Entry 5XYU (electron microscopy, 3.45 A resolution); this record covers chains A and N of the 20 polymer chains in the assembly.

[Chain A]
Molecule: 16S RNA
From: Mycobacterium smegmatis (strain ATCC 700084 / mc(2)155)
Sequence (1528 nucleotides; row label = number of the first residue in the row):
     1 UUUUUGUUUG GAGAGUUUGA UCCUGGCUCA GGACGAACGC UGGCGGCGUG CUUAACACAU
    61 GCAAGUCGAA CGGAAAGGCC CUUUCGGGGG UACUCGAGUG GCGAACGGGU GAGUAACACG
   121 UGGGUGAUCU GCCCUGCACU UUGGGAUAAG CCUGGGAAAC UGGGUCUAAU ACCGAAUACA
   181 CCCUGCUGGU CGCAUGGCCU GGUAGGGGAA AGCUUUUGCG GUGUGGGAUG GGCCCGCGGC
   241 CUAUCAGCUU GUUGGUGGGG UGAUGGCCUA CCAAGGCGAC GACGGGUAGC CGGCCUGAGA
   301 GGGUGACCGG CCACACUGGG ACUGAGAUAC GGCCCAGACU CCUACGGGAG GCAGCAGUGG
   361 GGAAUAUUGC ACAAUGGGCG CAAGCCUGAU GCAGCGACGC CGCGUGAGGG AUGACGGCCU
   421 UCGGGUUGUA AACCUCUUUC AGCACAGACG AAGCGCAAGU GACGGUAUGU GCAGAAGAAG
   481 GACCGGCCAA CUACGUGCCA GCAGCCGCGG UAAUACGUAG GGUCCGAGCG UUGUCCGGAA
   541 UUACUGGGCG UAAAGAGCUC GUAGGUGGUU UGUCGCGUUG UUCGUGAAAA CUCACAGCUU
   601 AACUGUGGGC GUGCGGGCGA UACGGGCAGA CUAGAGUACU GCAGGGGAGA CUGGAAUUCC
   661 UGGUGUAGCG GUGGAAUGCG CAGAUAUCAG GAGGAACACC GGUGGCGAAG GCGGGUCUCU
   721 GGGCAGUAAC UGACGCUGAG GAGCGAAAGC GUGGGGAGCG AACAGGAUUA GAUACCCUGG
   781 UAGUCCACGC CGUAAACGGU GGGUACUAGG UGUGGGUUUC CUUCCUUGGG AUCCGUGCCG
   841 UAGCUAACGC AUUAAGUACC CCGCCUGGGG AGUACGGCCG CAAGGCUAAA ACUCAAAGGA
   901 AUUGACGGGG GCCCGCACAA GCGGCGGAGC AUGUGGAUUA AUUCGAUGCA ACGCGAAGAA
   961 CCUUACCUGG GUUUGACAUG CACAGGACGC CGGCAGAGAU GUCGGUUCCC UUGUGGCCUG
  1021 UGUGCAGGUG GUGCAUGGCU GUCGUCAGCU CGUGUCGUGA GAUGUUGGGU UAAGUCCCGC
  1081 AACGAGCGCA ACCCUUGUCU CAUGUUGCCA GCACGUUAUG GUGGGGACUC GUGAGAGACU
  1141 GCCGGGGUCA ACUCGGAGGA AGGUGGGGAU GACGUCAAGU CAUCAUGCCC CUUAUGUCCA
  1201 GGGCUUCACA CAUGCUACAA UGGCCGGUAC AAAGGGCUGC GAUGCCGUGA GGUGGAGCGA
  1261 AUCCUUUCAA AGCCGGUCUC AGUUCGGAUC GGGGUCUGCA ACUCGACCCC GUGAAGUCGG
  1321 AGUCGCUAGU AAUCGCAGAU CAGCAACGCU GCGGUGAAUA CGUUCCCGGG CCUUGUACAC
  1381 ACCGCCCGUC ACGUCAUGAA AGUCGGUAAC ACCCGAAGCC GGUGGCCUAA CCCUUGUGGA
  1441 GGGAGCCGUC GAAGGUGGGA UCGGCGAUUG GGACGAAGUC GUAACAAGGU AGCCGUACCG
  1501 GAAGGUGCGG CUGGAUCACC UCCUUUCU
Not modelled in the structure: 1-8, 75-95, 161-163, 215-217, 420-426, 451-458, 494, 628, 820-827, 980-992, 1005-1024, 1066-1080, 1113-1123, 1144-1151, 1266-1268, 1434-1438, 1457, 1516-1528
Ion coordination: Mg2+ site 1 near U17 (its only coordinating residue here); Mg2+ site 2 near G25 (its only coordinating residue here); Mg2+ site 3 near A105 (its only coordinating residue here); Mg2+ site 4: A112, G113, G289; Mg2+ site 5: G299, G538; Mg2+ site 6 near A315 (its only coordinating residue here); Mg2+ site 7: C330, C352; Mg2+ site 8 near A540 (its only coordinating residue here); Mg2+ site 9: A552, A553, A554; Mg2+ site 10 near C558 (its only coordinating residue here); Mg2+ site 11 near A728 (its only coordinating residue here); Mg2+ site 12: A739, G740; 16 more Mg2+ sites not listed

[Chain N]
Molecule: 30S ribosomal protein S14 type Z
From: Mycobacterium smegmatis (strain ATCC 700084 / mc(2)155)
UniProt: A0QSG2 (RS14Z_MYCS2); numbering as in UniProt (aligned over 1-61)
Amino-acid sequence (61 residues; each row starts with the number of its first residue):
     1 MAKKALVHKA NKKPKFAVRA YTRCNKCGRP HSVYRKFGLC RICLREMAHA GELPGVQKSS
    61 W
Not modelled in the structure: 1
Swiss-Prot annotation at these positions:
  - binding site (Zn(2+)): Cys24, Cys27, Cys40, Cys43

[Interface between chain A and chain N]
Contacting residue pairs (69; chain A residue first):
  G955(A) with Arg29(N), hydrogen bond to the sugar; Arg41(N), phosphate contact
  A956(A) with Arg29(N), salt bridge to the phosphate; His31(N), stacking on the base; Ser32(N), phosphate contact; Arg41(N), salt bridge to the phosphate
  A957(A) with Ser32(N), sugar contact; Tyr34(N), base contact
  G958(A) with His31(N), salt bridge to the phosphate; Ser32(N), hydrogen bond to the phosphate
  A959(A) with His31(N), phosphate contact
  C961(A) with Val18(N), base contact; Arg19(N), hydrogen bond to the sugar
  C962(A) with Arg19(N), hydrogen bond to the sugar; Tyr21(N), sugar contact
  U963(A) with Leu6(N), phosphate contact; Lys9(N), salt bridge to the phosphate; Tyr21(N), sugar contact; Arg23(N), phosphate contact; Pro30(N), sugar contact
  U964(A) with Leu6(N), phosphate contact; Arg23(N), salt bridge to the phosphate; Pro30(N), phosphate contact
  A965(A) with Lys3(N), phosphate contact; Leu6(N), phosphate contact
  A976(A) with Ala5(N), base contact; Lys12(N), hydrogen bond to the sugar
  C977(A) with His8(N), sugar contact
  G998(A) with Lys15(N), phosphate contact
  A999(A) with Lys15(N), salt bridge to the phosphate
  G1027(A) with Lys4(N), phosphate contact
  G1028(A) with Lys3(N), phosphate contact; Lys4(N), hydrogen bond to the phosphate
  U1029(A) with Ala2(N), base contact; Pro30(N), base contact
  C1039(A) with Arg45(N), hydrogen bond to the phosphate
  U1040(A) with Arg45(N), salt bridge to the phosphate
  C1094(A) with Trp61(N), hydrogen bond to the sugar
  G1168(A) with Ser60(N), hydrogen bond to the sugar
  A1169(A) with Lys58(N), phosphate contact; Ser60(N), hydrogen bond to the sugar
  U1170(A) with Lys58(N), salt bridge to the phosphate
  U1183(A) with Cys27(N), hydrogen bond to the sugar; Arg29(N), sugar contact; Ile42(N), sugar contact; Glu46(N), base contact
  C1184(A) with Ala2(N), hydrogen bond to the phosphate; Cys27(N), sugar contact
  U1197(A) with Lys3(N), phosphate contact; Ala5(N), phosphate contact
  C1198(A) with Ala5(N), phosphate contact; Lys9(N), phosphate contact
  A1200(A) with Lys15(N), salt bridge to the phosphate; Arg19(N), salt bridge to the phosphate
  G1298(A) with Val18(N), phosphate contact
  C1299(A) with Phe16(N), stacking on the base; Ala17(N), hydrogen bond to the phosphate; Val18(N), phosphate contact; Arg19(N), base contact
  A1339(A) with Tyr34(N), sugar contact
  U1340(A) with Val33(N), sugar contact; Tyr34(N), phosphate contact; Arg35(N), hydrogen bond to the phosphate
  C1341(A) with Thr22(N), hydrogen bond to the phosphate; Arg35(N), salt bridge to the phosphate
  A1342(A) with Val18(N), base contact; Arg35(N), salt bridge to the phosphate
  G1351(A) with Trp61(N), phosphate contact
  C1352(A) with Trp61(N), phosphate contact
Interface residues without a listed pair, chain A (41 interface residues in all): G1030, U1095, A1185, C1199, A1300
Interface residues without a listed pair, chain N (34 interface residues in all): Ala20, Cys43, Ser59

[Summary]
41 residues of chain A and 34 residues of chain N are in contact, with 15 hydrogen bonds, 12 salt bridges and
2 aromatic stacking contacts. Polar pairs include G955(A)-Arg29(N), C961(A)-Arg19(N) and C962(A)-Arg19(N).
From UniProt: 4 Zn2+-binding residues on chain N.
Chain A is 16S RNA and chain N is 30S ribosomal protein S14 type Z, both from Mycobacterium smegmatis (strain
ATCC 700084 / mc(2)155); the structure, Small subunit of Mycobacterium smegmatis ribosome, was determined by
electron microscopy (same publication as 5XYM).
